Entry 4IWF (X-ray diffraction, 1.93 A resolution); this record covers chains A and C of the 4 polymer chains in the assembly.

== Chain A ==
Name: Estrogen receptor
Source organism: Homo sapiens
Notes: fragment: Ligand-binding Domain
UniProtKB: P03372 (ESR1_HUMAN); residue numbers follow UniProt; this construct covers 303-549
Sequence (247 residues; each row starts with the number of its first residue):
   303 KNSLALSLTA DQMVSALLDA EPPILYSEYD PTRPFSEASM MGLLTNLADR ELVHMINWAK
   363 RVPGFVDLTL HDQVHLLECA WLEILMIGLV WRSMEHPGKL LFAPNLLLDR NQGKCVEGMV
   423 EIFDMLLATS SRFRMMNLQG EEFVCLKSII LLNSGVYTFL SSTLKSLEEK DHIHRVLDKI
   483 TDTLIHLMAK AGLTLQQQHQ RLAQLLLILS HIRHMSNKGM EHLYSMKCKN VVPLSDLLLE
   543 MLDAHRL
Unresolved in the structure: 303-304, 462-469, 549
Sequence notes: engineered mutation Ser537 (Tyr in P03372)
Small-molecule neighbours: 15Q (2-chloro-3'-fluoro-3-[(E)-(hydroxyimino)methyl]biphenyl-4,4'-diol): Met343, Leu346, Leu349, Ala350, Glu353, Leu384, Leu387, Met388, Leu391, Arg394, Phe404, Met421, Ile424, Phe425, Leu428, Gly521, His524, Leu525, Met528

== Chain C ==
Name: Nuclear receptor coactivator 2
Notes: fragment: Receptor-interacting peptide
UniProtKB: Q15596 (NCOA2_HUMAN); residue numbers follow UniProt; this construct covers 687-696
Sequence (10 residues; each row starts with the number of its first residue):
   687 HKILHRLLQD

== Interface between chain A and chain C ==
Pairs across the interface (23; chain A residue first):
  Ile358(A) - Leu690(C)  hydrophobic
  Ile358(A) - Leu693(C)  hydrophobic
  Ile358(A) - Leu694(C)  hydrophobic
  Lys362(A) - Leu693(C)
  Lys362(A) - Leu694(C)  hydrogen bond (side chain-backbone)
  Lys362(A) - Asp696(C)  hydrogen bond (side chain-backbone)
  Leu372(A) - His691(C)
  Leu372(A) - Leu694(C)  hydrophobic
  Leu372(A) - Gln695(C)
  Gln375(A) - Leu694(C)
  Val376(A) - Lys688(C)
  Val376(A) - Leu690(C)
  Val376(A) - His691(C)
  Val376(A) - Leu694(C)  hydrophobic
  Leu379(A) - Leu694(C)  hydrophobic
  Glu380(A) - Lys688(C)  salt bridge
  Glu380(A) - Leu690(C)
  Asp538(A) - Ile689(C)
  Leu539(A) - Ile689(C)
  Glu542(A) - Lys688(C)
  Glu542(A) - Ile689(C)  hydrogen bond (side chain-backbone)
  Glu542(A) - Leu690(C)
  Met543(A) - Leu690(C)  hydrophobic
Also at the interface, not in a pair above, chain A (13 interface residues in all): Phe367, His373

== Summary ==
Chain A and chain C form an interface of 13 and 8 residues respectively; the contacts include 3 hydrogen bonds
and 1 salt bridge. Polar pairs include Glu380(A)-Lys688(C), Lys362(A)-Leu694(C) and Lys362(A)-Asp696(C). Bound
to chain A: compound 15Q.
Here chain A is Estrogen receptor (Homo sapiens) and chain C is Nuclear receptor coactivator 2. Entry 4IWF
(Crystal Structure of the Estrogen Receptor alpha Ligand-binding Domain in Complex with a Dynamic
Oxime-derivative) was determined by X-ray diffraction, deposited together with 4IU7, 4IUI, 4IV2, 4IV4, 4IVW,
4IVY and 3 further entries.
